Entry 8HXA (electron microscopy, 3.04 A resolution); this record covers chains E and I of the 12 polymer chains in the assembly.

# Chain E
Molecule: NFkB inhibitor
From: Monkeypox virus
UniProtKB: Q3I8Y9 (Q3I8Y9_MONPV); numbering as in UniProt (aligned over 18-220)
Amino-acid sequence (203 residues; row label = number of the first residue in the row):
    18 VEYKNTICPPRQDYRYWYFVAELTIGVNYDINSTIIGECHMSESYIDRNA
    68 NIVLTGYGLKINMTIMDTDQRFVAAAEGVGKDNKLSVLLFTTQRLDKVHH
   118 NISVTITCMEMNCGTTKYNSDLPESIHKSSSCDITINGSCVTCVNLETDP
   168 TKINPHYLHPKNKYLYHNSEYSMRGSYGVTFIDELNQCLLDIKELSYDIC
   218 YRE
Unresolved in the structure: 18-19
Cystine bridges: Cys56-Cys217, Cys125-Cys157, Cys160-Cys205
Reported in the primary citation:
  - self-association interface (contacts with another copy of this molecule): Glu55

# Chain I
Molecule: T-lymphocyte activation antigen CD80
From: Homo sapiens
UniProtKB: P33681 (CD80_HUMAN); residue numbers follow UniProt; this construct covers 35-234
Amino-acid sequence (200 residues; row label = number of the first residue in the row):
    35 VIHVTKEVKEVATLSCGHNVSVEELAQTRIYWQKEKKMVLTMMSGDMNIW
    85 PEYKNRTIFDITNNLSIVILALRPSDEGTYECVVLKYEKDAFKREHLAEV
   135 TLSVKADFPTPSISDFEIPTSNIRRIICSTSGGFPEPHLSWLENGEELNA
   185 INTTVSQDPETELYAVSSKLDFNMTTNHSFMCLIKYGHLRVNQTFNWNTT
Unresolved in the structure: 141-234
Cystine bridges: Cys50-Cys116
Swiss-Prot annotation at these positions:
  - glycosylation (N-linked (GlcNAc...) asparagine): Asn53, Asn89, Asn98, Asn186, Asn207, Asn211, Asn226, Asn232

# Chain E / chain I interface
Contacting residue pairs (43; chain E residue first):
  Tyr135(E) with Glu122(I); Lys123(I), hydrogen bond (backbone-side chain); Ala125(I), hydrophobic; Lys127(I)
  Asp138(E) with Lys127(I), hydrogen bond (backbone-side chain)
  Leu139(E) with Lys127(I)
  Pro140(E) with Lys127(I); Arg128(I)
  Ser142(E) with Arg128(I), hydrogen bond (side chain-backbone); Glu129(I); His130(I), hydrogen bond (side chain-backbone); Leu131(I)
  Ile143(E) with Leu131(I)
  Lys145(E) with Glu129(I); His130(I), hydrogen bond
  Asn162(E) with Arg128(I), hydrogen bond
  Glu164(E) with Leu131(I)
  Tyr188(E) with Val35(I); Leu131(I); Ala132(I); Glu133(I), hydrogen bond (side chain-backbone)
  Arg191(E) with Glu133(I), salt bridge
  Ser193(E) with Arg128(I); Leu131(I)
  Tyr194(E) with Arg128(I)
  Gly195(E) with Lys127(I); Arg128(I), hydrogen bond (backbone-backbone)
  Val196(E) with Ala125(I), hydrophobic; Phe126(I)
  Thr197(E) with Arg63(I); Leu119(I); Ala125(I); Phe126(I), hydrogen bond (backbone-backbone)
  Phe198(E) with Asp124(I); Ala125(I), hydrophobic
  Asp200(E) with Arg63(I)
  Leu202(E) with Arg63(I); Tyr65(I), hydrogen bond (backbone-side chain); Met72(I), hydrophobic; Met77(I), hydrophobic
  Asn203(E) with Tyr65(I); Arg128(I)
  Leu206(E) with Lys70(I)
Other interface residues (no listed pair), chain E (25 interface residues in all): Lys134, Ser137, Ile199, Glu201
Other interface residues (no listed pair), chain I (20 interface residues in all): Gln67

# Summary
25 residues of chain E and 20 residues of chain I are in contact, with 10 hydrogen bonds and 1 salt bridge.
Polar pairs include Arg191(E)-Glu133(I), Tyr135(E)-Lys123(I) and Asp138(E)-Lys127(I). The paper reports a
self-association interface involving Glu55(E).
Here chain E is NFkB inhibitor (Monkeypox virus) and chain I is T-lymphocyte activation antigen CD80 (Homo
sapiens). Entry 8HXA (Cryo-EM structure of MPXV M2 in complex with human B7.1) was determined by electron
microscopy, deposited together with 8HXB and 8HXC.
